Entry 9BCQ (electron microscopy, 3.10 A resolution); this record covers chains A and B of the 3 polymer chains in the assembly.

== Chain A (and B) ==
Protein: Atrial natriuretic peptide receptor 1
Source organism: Homo sapiens
Notes: EC 4.6.1.2; chain B of this document is another copy of the same molecule, construct and numbering; everything in this record applies to it too
UniProt: P16066 (ANPRA_HUMAN); residues 0-1029 here correspond to UniProt positions 32-1061 (UniProt number = residue number + 32)
Chain sequence (1040 residues; each row starts with the number of its first residue; numbers below 1 keep their minus sign (Asp-10 is residue -10)):
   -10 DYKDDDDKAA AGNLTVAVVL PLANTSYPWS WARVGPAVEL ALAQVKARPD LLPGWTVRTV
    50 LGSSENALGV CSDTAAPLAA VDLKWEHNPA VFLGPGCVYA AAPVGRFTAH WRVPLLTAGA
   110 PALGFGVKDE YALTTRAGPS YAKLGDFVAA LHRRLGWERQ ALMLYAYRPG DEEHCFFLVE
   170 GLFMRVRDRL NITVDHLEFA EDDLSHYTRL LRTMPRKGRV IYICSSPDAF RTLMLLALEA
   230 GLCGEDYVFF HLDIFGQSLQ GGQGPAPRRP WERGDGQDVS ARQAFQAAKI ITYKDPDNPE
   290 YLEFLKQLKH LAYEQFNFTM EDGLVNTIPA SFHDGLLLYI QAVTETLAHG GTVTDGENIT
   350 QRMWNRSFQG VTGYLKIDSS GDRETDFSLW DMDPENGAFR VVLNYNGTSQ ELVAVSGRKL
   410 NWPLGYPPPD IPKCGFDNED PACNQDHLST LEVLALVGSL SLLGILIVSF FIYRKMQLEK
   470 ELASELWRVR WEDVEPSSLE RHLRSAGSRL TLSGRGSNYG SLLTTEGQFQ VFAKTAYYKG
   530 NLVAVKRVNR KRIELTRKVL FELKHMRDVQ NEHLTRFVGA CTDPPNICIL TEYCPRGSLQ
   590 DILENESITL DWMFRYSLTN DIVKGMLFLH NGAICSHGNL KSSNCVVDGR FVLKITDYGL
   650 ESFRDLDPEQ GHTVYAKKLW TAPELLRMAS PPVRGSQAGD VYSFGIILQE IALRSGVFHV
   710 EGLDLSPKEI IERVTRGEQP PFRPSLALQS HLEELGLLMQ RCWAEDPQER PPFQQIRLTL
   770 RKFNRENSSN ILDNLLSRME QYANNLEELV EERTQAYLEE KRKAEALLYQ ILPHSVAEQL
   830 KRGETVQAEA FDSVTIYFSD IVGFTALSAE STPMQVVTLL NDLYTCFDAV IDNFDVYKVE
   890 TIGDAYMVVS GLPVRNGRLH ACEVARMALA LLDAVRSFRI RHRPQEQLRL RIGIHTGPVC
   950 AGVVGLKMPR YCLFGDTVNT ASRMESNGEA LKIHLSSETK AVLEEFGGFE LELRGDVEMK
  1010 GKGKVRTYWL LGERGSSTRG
Unresolved in the structure: -10 to 0, 426-1029
Cystine bridges: Cys60-Cys86, Cys164-Cys213
Glycans and other covalent adducts: N-acetylglucosamine (NAG) linked to Asn13, Asn395
Sequence notes: expression tag (-10 to -1)
Curated features (UniProtKB/Swiss-Prot):
  - binding site (chloride): Ser53, Gly85, Cys86
  - modified residue: Ser487 (Phosphoserine), Ser497 (Phosphoserine), Thr500 (Phosphothreonine), Ser502 (Phosphoserine), Ser506 (Phosphoserine), Ser510 (Phosphoserine), Thr513 (Phosphothreonine)
  - glycosylation (N-linked (GlcNAc...) asparagine): Asn2, Asn13, Asn180, Asn306, Asn347, Asn354, Asn395

== Interface between chain A and chain B ==
Pairs across the interface - 14 pairs, chain A then chain B:
  Asp62(A) with Arg95(B), salt bridge
  Thr63(A) with Arg95(B)
  Pro66(A) with Phe96(B), hydrophobic
  Leu67(A) with Phe96(B), hydrophobic; His99(B)
  Val70(A) with Val70(B), hydrophobic
  Trp74(A) with Val70(B), hydrophobic; Asp71(B); Trp74(B)
  Arg95(A) with Asp62(B), salt bridge; Thr63(B)
  Phe96(A) with Thr63(B); Pro66(B), hydrophobic
  His99(A) with Leu67(B)
Interface residues without a listed pair, chain A (10 interface residues in all): Trp100
Interface residues without a listed pair, chain B (11 interface residues in all): Trp100

== In short ==
10 residues of chain A face 11 of chain B across their interface, with 2 salt bridges. The salt-bridged pair
is Asp62(A)-Arg95(B). From UniProt: 3 chloride-binding residues on chain A.
Both chains are Atrial natriuretic peptide receptor 1 (Homo sapiens). Entry 9BCQ (Extracellular domain of GC-A
bound to ANP) was determined by electron microscopy together with 9BCV from the same study.
